Entry 4B1E (X-ray diffraction, 1.95 A resolution); this record covers chain A.

Chain A:
Molecule: Beta-secretase 1
Organism: Homo sapiens
Notes: EC 3.4.23.46
Reference sequence: P56817 (BACE1_HUMAN); the construct has insertions or renumbered stretches relative to UniProt, so the offset changes along the chain: 499-502 = UniProt 58-61; 1-384 = UniProt 62-445
Amino-acid sequence (388 residues; row label = number of the first residue in the row):
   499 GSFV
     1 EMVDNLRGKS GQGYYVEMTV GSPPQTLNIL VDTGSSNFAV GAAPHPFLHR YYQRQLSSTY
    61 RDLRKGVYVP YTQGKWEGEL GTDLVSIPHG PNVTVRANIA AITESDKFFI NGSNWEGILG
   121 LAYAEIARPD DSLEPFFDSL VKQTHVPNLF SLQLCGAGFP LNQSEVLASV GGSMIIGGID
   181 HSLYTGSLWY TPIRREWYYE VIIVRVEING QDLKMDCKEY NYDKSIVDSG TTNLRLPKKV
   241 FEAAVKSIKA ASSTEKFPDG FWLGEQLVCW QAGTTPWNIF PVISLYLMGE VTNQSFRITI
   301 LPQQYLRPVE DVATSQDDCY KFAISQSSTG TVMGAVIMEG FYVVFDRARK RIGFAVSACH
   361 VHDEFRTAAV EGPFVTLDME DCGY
Disordered / not traced: 158-170
Cystine bridges: C155-C359, C217-C382, C269-C319
Residues lining bound ligands: 6T6 ((2R)-2-methyl-5-phenyl-2-(3-pyridin-3-ylphenyl)-2,3-dihydro-1H-imidazol-4-amine): G11, Q12, G13, L30, D32, G34, S35, Y71, F108, I110, W115, I118, I226, D228, G230, T231, T232, R235
Curated features (UniProtKB/Swiss-Prot):
  - active site: D32, D228
  - modified residue (N6-acetyllysine): K65, K214, K218, K224, K238, K239, K246
  - glycosylation (N-linked (GlcNAc...) asparagine): N92, N111, N162, N293

In short:
Ligands of chain A: compound 6T6. UniProt lists active-site residues D32 and D228.
Chain A is Beta-secretase 1 (Homo sapiens); the structure, New Aminoimidazoles as BACE-1 Inhibitors: From
Rational Design to Ab- lowering in Brain, was determined by X-ray diffraction together with 4B1C and 4B1D from
the same study.
